Entry 4EW4 (X-ray diffraction, 2.79 A resolution); this record covers chains A and B of the 3 polymer chains in the assembly.

Chain A:
Name: Methyl-CpG-binding domain protein 4
Source organism: Mus musculus
Notes: EC 3.2.2.-; fragment: glycosylase domain
UniProtKB: Q9Z2D7 (MBD4_MOUSE); residue numbers follow UniProt; this construct covers 411-554
Chain sequence (146 residues; each row starts with the number of its first residue):
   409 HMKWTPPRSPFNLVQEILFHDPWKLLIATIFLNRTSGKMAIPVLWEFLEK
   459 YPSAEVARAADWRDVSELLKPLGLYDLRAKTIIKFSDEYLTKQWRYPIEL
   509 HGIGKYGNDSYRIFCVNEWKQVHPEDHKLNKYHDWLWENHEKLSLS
Disordered / not traced: 409-410, 553-554
Sequence notes: expression tag (409-410)
Curated features (UniProtKB/Swiss-Prot):
  - active site: Asp-534
Ion coordination: Ni2+: Ile-506, Leu-508, Ile-511 (shared with 1 residue of chain C)
From the paper describing this entry:
  - conformationally variable residues (side-chain flip): Lys-536
  - binding site for the 11-nt DNA strand: Tyr-514, Asp-534
  - catalytic residues: Asp-534
  - mutagenesis - K536A: decreased catalytic activity
  - catalytic residues: Gln-423, Tyr-514 (proposed by the authors, not directly observed)
  - mutagenesis - Y514F: abolished catalytic activity

Chain B:
Molecule: 11-nt DNA strand
Sequence (11 nucleotides; numbered 1 to 11; the number before each row is that of its first residue):
     1 TCAGCGCATGG

Interface between chain A and chain B:
Pairs across the interface (17):
  Arg-442(A) / DG6(B)  hydrogen bond to the base
  Thr-443(A) / DG6(B)  hydrogen bond to the base
  Met-447(A) / DA8(B)  sugar contact
  Lys-478(A) / DC7(B)  sugar contact
  Pro-479(A) / DC7(B)  phosphate contact
  Pro-479(A) / DA8(B)  sugar contact
  Leu-480(A) / DG6(B)  hydrogen bond to the base
  Leu-480(A) / DC7(B)  base contact
  Gly-481(A) / DG6(B)  sugar contact
  Gly-481(A) / DC7(B)  sugar contact
  Leu-482(A) / DC5(B)  sugar contact
  Leu-482(A) / DG6(B)  hydrogen bond to the sugar
  Tyr-483(A) / DG6(B)  hydrogen bond to the phosphate
  Tyr-483(A) / DC7(B)  hydrogen bond to the phosphate
  Asp-484(A) / DG6(B)  hydrogen bond to the phosphate
  Leu-485(A) / DC5(B)  phosphate contact
  Leu-485(A) / DG6(B)  hydrogen bond to the phosphate

Overview:
11 residues of chain A face 4 of chain B across their interface; the contacts include 8 hydrogen bonds. Polar
contacts include Arg-442(A)/DG6(B), Thr-443(A)/DG6(B) and Leu-480(A)/DG6(B). Ile-506(A), Leu-508(A) and
Ile-511(A) coordinate Ni2+. From UniProt: active-site residue Asp-534(A) on chain A. From the paper: catalytic
residues Asp-534(A), Gln-423(A) and Tyr-514(A); K536A of chain A reduces catalytic activity.
Here chain A is Methyl-CpG-binding domain protein 4 (Mus musculus) and chain B is an 11-nt DNA strand. Entry
4EW4 (mouse MBD4 glycosylase domain in complex with DNA containing a ribose sugar) was determined by X-ray
diffraction, deposited together with 4EVV and 4EW0.
